6WTI - chains C and D of the 4 polymer chains in the assembly; structure by electron microscopy, 2.38 A resolution.

== Chain C ==
Name: Cytochrome o ubiquinol oxidase
From: Escherichia coli
UniProtKB: D6I7E4 (D6I7E4_ECOLX); numbering as in UniProt (aligned over 1-204)
Chain sequence (204 residues; each row starts with the number of its first residue):
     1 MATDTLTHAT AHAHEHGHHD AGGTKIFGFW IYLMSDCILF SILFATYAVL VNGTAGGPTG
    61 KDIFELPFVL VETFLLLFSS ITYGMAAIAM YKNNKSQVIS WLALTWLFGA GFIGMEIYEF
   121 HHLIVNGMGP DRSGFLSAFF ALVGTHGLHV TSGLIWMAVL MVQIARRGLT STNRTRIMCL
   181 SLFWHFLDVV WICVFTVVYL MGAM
Disordered / not traced: 1-18
Ligand contacts:
  - 1,2-Distearoyl-sn-glycerophosphoethanolamine (3PE), molecule 1: Lys25, Gly28, Phe29, Tyr32
  - 1,2-Distearoyl-sn-glycerophosphoethanolamine (3PE), molecule 2: Lys25, Phe29, Tyr32, Leu39, Thr145, His149, Ser152, Ile155, Trp156, Val159, Gln163, Thr172, Arg176, Phe183
  - 1,2-Distearoyl-sn-glycerophosphoethanolamine (3PE), molecule 3: Cys37, Ser41, Phe44, Ala48, Val51, Asn52, Phe186, Val190, Val197, Met201
  - 1,2-Distearoyl-sn-glycerophosphoethanolamine (3PE), molecule 4: Ile117, Phe120, His121, Ile124, Val125, Pro130, Phe140, Ala141, Gly144, Thr145, Leu148

== Chain D ==
Name: Cytochrome o ubiquinol oxidase, subunit IV
From: Escherichia coli
Notes: EC 1.10.3.-
UniProtKB: I2RK84 (I2RK84_ECOLX); numbering as in UniProt (aligned over 1-109)
Chain sequence (109 residues; numbered 1 to 109; the number before each row is that of its first residue):
     1 MSHSTDHSGA SHGSVKTYMT GFILSIILTV IPFWMVMTGA ASPAVILGTI LAMAVVQVLV
    61 HLVCFLHMNT KSDEGWNMTA FVFTVLIIAI LVVGSIWIMW NLNYNMMMH
Disordered / not traced: 1-10
Ligand contacts:
  - 1,2-Distearoyl-sn-glycerophosphoethanolamine (3PE), molecule 1: Trp76, Ala80, Phe83, Thr84
  - 1,2-Distearoyl-sn-glycerophosphoethanolamine (3PE), molecule 2: Phe81, Val85, Ile88, Ala89, Val92, Val93, Ile96

== Chain C / chain D interface ==
Residue-residue contacts - 50 pairs, chain C then chain D:
  Phe27(C) - Asp73(D)
  Phe27(C) - Trp76(D)  hydrophobic
  Phe27(C) - Asn77(D)
  Trp30(C) - Leu66(D)  hydrophobic
  Trp30(C) - Asn77(D)  hydrogen bond (side chain-backbone)
  Met34(C) - Phe81(D)  hydrophobic
  Met34(C) - Thr84(D)
  Ile38(C) - Thr84(D)
  Ile38(C) - Ile87(D)  hydrophobic
  Ile38(C) - Ile88(D)  hydrophobic
  Ser41(C) - Ile88(D)
  Ser41(C) - Val92(D)
  Val49(C) - Met99(D)  hydrophobic
  Leu66(C) - Met37(D)  hydrophobic
  Leu70(C) - Phe33(D)  hydrophobic
  Thr73(C) - Thr29(D)
  Phe74(C) - Ile26(D)  hydrophobic
  Leu77(C) - Phe22(D)  hydrophobic
  Leu77(C) - Ile26(D)  hydrophobic
  Leu77(C) - His61(D)
  Phe78(C) - Phe22(D)  hydrophobic
  Ile81(C) - Phe22(D)  hydrophobic
  Ile81(C) - Phe65(D)  hydrophobic
  Gly84(C) - Ser11(D)
  Gly84(C) - Tyr18(D)
  Met85(C) - Val15(D)  hydrophobic
  Met85(C) - Met19(D)  hydrophobic
  Ala87(C) - Ser11(D)
  Ile88(C) - Gly13(D)
  Ile88(C) - Tyr18(D)  hydrophobic
  Tyr91(C) - His12(D)
  Met178(C) - Ser11(D)
  Ser181(C) - Ser11(D)
  His185(C) - Ser11(D)  hydrogen bond
  His185(C) - Tyr18(D)
  His185(C) - Phe65(D)  hydrogen bond (side chain-backbone)
  His185(C) - Leu66(D)
  Asp188(C) - His61(D)  salt bridge
  Val189(C) - Val58(D)  hydrophobic
  Val189(C) - His61(D)
  Ile192(C) - Gln57(D)
  Ile192(C) - His61(D)
  Phe195(C) - Phe33(D)  hydrophobic
  Thr196(C) - Ile50(D)
  Thr196(C) - Ala54(D)
  Leu200(C) - Pro32(D)  hydrophobic
  Leu200(C) - Phe33(D)  hydrophobic
  Met201(C) - Leu47(D)  hydrophobic
  Met204(C) - Ile46(D)  hydrophobic
  Met204(C) - Leu47(D)  hydrophobic
Other interface residues (no listed pair), chain C (40 interface residues in all): Gly23, Ile31, Cys37, Ile42, Ala45, Ala48, Pro67, Leu182, Phe186, Cys193, Ala203
Other interface residues (no listed pair), chain D (38 interface residues in all): Ser14, Ser25, Val36, Pro43, Ala80, Leu91, Ser95, Ile96

== In short ==
Chain C and chain D form an interface of 40 and 38 residues respectively; the contacts include 3 hydrogen
bonds and 1 salt bridge. Polar contacts include Asp188(C)-His61(D), Trp30(C)-Asn77(D) and His185(C)-Ser11(D).
One 1,2-Distearoyl-sn-glycerophosphoethanolamine molecule is bound between chain C and chain D.
Chain C is Cytochrome o ubiquinol oxidase and chain D is Cytochrome o ubiquinol oxidase, subunit IV, both from
Escherichia coli; the structure, The Cryo-EM structure of the ubiquinol oxidase from Escherichia coli, was
determined by electron microscopy, deposited together with 6WU6 and 7JZ2.
